PDB entry 9C1K | electron microscopy, 2.68 A resolution | chains 0 and L of the 40 polymer chains in the assembly

Chain 0:
Name: Outer capsid glycoprotein VP7
Organism: Simian rotavirus A strain RRV
UniProt: P12476 (VP7_ROTRH); residues 1-326 here = UniProt positions 1-326
Amino-acid sequence (326 residues; row label = number of the first residue in the row):
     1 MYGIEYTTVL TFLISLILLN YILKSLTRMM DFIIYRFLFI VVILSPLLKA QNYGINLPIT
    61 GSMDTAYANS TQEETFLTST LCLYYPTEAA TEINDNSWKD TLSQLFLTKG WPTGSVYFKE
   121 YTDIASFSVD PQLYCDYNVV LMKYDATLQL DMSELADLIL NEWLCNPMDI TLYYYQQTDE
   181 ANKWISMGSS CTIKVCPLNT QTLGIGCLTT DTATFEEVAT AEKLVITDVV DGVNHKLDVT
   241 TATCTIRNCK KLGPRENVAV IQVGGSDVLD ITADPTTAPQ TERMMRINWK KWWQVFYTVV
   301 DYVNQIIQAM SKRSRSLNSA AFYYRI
Disordered / not traced: 1-50
Cystine bridges: Cys-82/Cys-135, Cys-165/Cys-249, Cys-191/Cys-244, Cys-196/Cys-207
Glycans and other covalent adducts: N-acetylglucosamine (NAG) linked to Asn-69
Metal / ion sites: Ca2+ site 1: Asp-95 (shared with 3 residues of chain Z); Ca2+ site 2: Asp-151, Glu-154, Glu-222; Ca2+ site 3: Gln-177, Asp-228, Val-229, Asp-231 (shared with 1 residue of chain 1); Ca2+ site 4: Gly-206, Thr-214, Glu-216 (shared with 1 residue of chain 1); Ca2+ site 5: Asp-270, Thr-272, Asp-274, Thr-277; Ca2+ site 6: Asp-301 (shared with 4 residues of chain Z)

Chain L:
Name: Intermediate capsid protein VP6
Organism: Simian rotavirus A strain RRV
UniProt: B2BN53 (VP6_ROTRH); residues 1-397 here = UniProt positions 1-397
Amino-acid sequence (397 residues; each row starts with the number of its first residue):
     1 MDVLYSLSKT LKDARDKIVE GTLYSNVSDL IQQFNQMIIT MNGNEFQTGG IGNLPIRNWN
    61 FDFGLLGTTL LNLDANYVET ARNTIDYFVD FVDNVCMDEM VRESQRNGIA PQSDSLRKLS
   121 GIKFKRINFD NSSEYIENWN LQNRRQRTGF TFHKPNIFPY SASFTLNRSQ PAHDNLMGTM
   181 WLNAGSEIQV AGFDYSCAIN APANIQQFEH IVQLRRVLTT ATITLLPDAE RFSFPRVINS
   241 ADGATTWYFN PVILRPNNVE VEFLLNGQII NTYQARFGTI IARNFDTIRL SFQLMRPPNM
   301 TPAVAALFPN AQPFEHHATV GLTLRIESAV CESVLADASK TMLANVTSVR QEYAIPVGPV
   361 FPPGMNWTDL ITNYSPSRED NLQRVFTVAS IRSMLVK
Disordered / not traced: 397
Modified / non-standard residues: Met-1 (N-formylmethionine; FME)
Metal / ion sites: Zn2+ site 1: His-153 (shared with 1 residue of chain M; 1 residue of chain N); Zn2+ site 2 near His-173 (its only coordinating residue here)

Interface between chain 0 and chain L:
Pairs across the interface - 34 pairs, chain 0 then chain L:
  Asn-56(0) / Asn-167(L)  hydrogen bond (side chain-backbone)
  Pro-58(0) / Thr-165(L)
  Pro-58(0) / Leu-166(L)
  Pro-58(0) / Asn-167(L)
  Ile-59(0) / Thr-165(L)
  Ile-59(0) / Leu-166(L)  hydrogen bond (backbone-backbone)
  Ile-59(0) / Ala-241(L)  hydrophobic
  Thr-60(0) / Phe-164(L)
  Thr-60(0) / Thr-165(L)  hydrogen bond
  Thr-60(0) / Ala-241(L)
  Gly-61(0) / Ser-163(L)
  Gly-61(0) / Phe-164(L)  hydrogen bond (backbone-backbone)
  Gly-61(0) / Ala-241(L)
  Ser-62(0) / Ala-162(L)
  Ser-62(0) / Ser-163(L)
  Ser-62(0) / Asn-239(L)  hydrogen bond (backbone-side chain)
  Met-63(0) / Ala-162(L)  hydrogen bond (backbone-backbone)
  Met-63(0) / Ser-163(L)
  Met-63(0) / Phe-164(L)  hydrophobic
  Met-63(0) / Arg-236(L)
  Met-63(0) / Ile-238(L)  hydrophobic
  Met-63(0) / Asn-239(L)
  Asp-64(0) / Asn-239(L)
  Thr-65(0) / Asn-239(L)
  Thr-65(0) / Gly-243(L)
  Ala-66(0) / Gly-243(L)
  Tyr-67(0) / Asn-239(L)
  Tyr-67(0) / Gly-243(L)
  Tyr-67(0) / Thr-246(L)
  Ala-68(0) / Gly-243(L)  hydrogen bond (backbone-backbone)
  Glu-180(0) / Asn-310(L)
  Pro-254(0) / Gln-312(L)
  Pro-279(0) / Pro-313(L)
  Ser-314(0) / Pro-171(L)
Interface residues without a listed pair, chain 0 (22 interface residues in all): Leu-57, Gly-253, Asp-274, Thr-277, Thr-281, Ser-311
Interface residues without a listed pair, chain L (27 interface residues in all): Arg-168, Ser-169, Ala-172, Asp-174, Ile-199, Phe-232, Val-237, Asp-242, Ala-244, Pro-309, Ala-311

Overview:
Chain 0 and chain L form an interface of 22 and 27 residues respectively, with 7 hydrogen bonds. Polar pairs
include Asn-56(0)/Asn-167(L), Thr-60(0)/Thr-165(L) and Ser-62(0)/Asn-239(L). Covalently linked
N-acetylglucosamine: at Asn-69(0). Asp-151(0), Glu-154(0) and Glu-222(0) form the Ca2+ site 2.
Here chain 0 is Outer capsid glycoprotein VP7 and chain L is Intermediate capsid protein VP6, both from Simian
rotavirus A strain RRV. Entry 9C1K (Rhesus rotavirus (empty structure at 2.68 Angstrom resolution)) was
determined by electron microscopy.
